Entry 3MGP (X-ray diffraction, 2.44 A resolution); this record covers chains B and J of the 10 polymer chains in the assembly.

# Chain B
Protein: Histone H4
Source organism: Xenopus laevis
UniProt: P62799 (H4_XENLA); residues 1-102 here correspond to UniProt positions 2-103 (UniProt number = residue number + 1)
Chain sequence (102 residues; each row starts with the number of its first residue):
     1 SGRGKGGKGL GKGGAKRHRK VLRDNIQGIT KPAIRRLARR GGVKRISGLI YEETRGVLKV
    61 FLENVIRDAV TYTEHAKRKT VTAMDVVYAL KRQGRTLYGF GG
Unresolved in the structure: 1-23
Swiss-Prot annotation at these positions:
  - DNA-binding region: Lys16 to Lys20
  - modified residue: Ser1 (N-acetylserine), Arg3 (Asymmetric dimethylarginine), Lys5 (N6-(2-hydroxyisobutyryl)lysine), Lys8 (N6-(2-hydroxyisobutyryl)lysine), Lys12 (N6-(2-hydroxyisobutyryl)lysine), Lys16 (N6-(2-hydroxyisobutyryl)lysine), Lys20 (N6,N6,N6-trimethyllysine), Lys31 (N6-(2-hydroxyisobutyryl)lysine), Lys44 (N6-(2-hydroxyisobutyryl)lysine), Ser47 (Phosphoserine), Tyr51 (Phosphotyrosine), Lys59 (N6-(2-hydroxyisobutyryl)lysine), Lys77 (N6-(2-hydroxyisobutyryl)lysine), Lys79 (N6-(2-hydroxyisobutyryl)lysine), Tyr88 (Phosphotyrosine), Lys91 (N6-(2-hydroxyisobutyryl)lysine)
  - cross-link (Glycyl lysine isopeptide (Lys-Gly)): Lys31 (interchain with G-Cter in UFM1), Lys91 (interchain with G-Cter in ubiquitin)

# Chain J
Molecule: 147-nt DNA strand
Sequence (147 nucleotides; numbered -73 to 73; the number before each row is that of its first residue; numbers below 1 keep their minus sign (DA-73 is residue -73)):
   -73 ATCAATATCC ACCTGCAGAT ACTACCAAAA GTGTATTTGG AAACTGCTCC ATCAAAAGGC
   -13 ATGTTCAGCT GGATTCCAGC TGAACATGCC TTTTGATGGA GCAGTTTCCA AATACACTTT
    47 TGGTAGTATC TGCAGGTGGA TATTGAT
Ion coordination: Co2+ site 1 near DG-56 (its only coordinating residue here); Co2+ site 2: DG-35, DG-34; Co2+ site 3 near DG-6 (its only coordinating residue here); Co2+ site 4 near DG-3 (its only coordinating residue here); Co2+ site 5 near DG5 (its only coordinating residue here); Co2+ site 6 near DG24 (its only coordinating residue here); Co2+ site 7 near DG25 (its only coordinating residue here); Co2+ site 8 near DG27 (its only coordinating residue here); Co2+ site 9 near DA29 (its only coordinating residue here); Co2+ site 10 near DG48 (its only coordinating residue here); Co2+ site 11 near DG61 (its only coordinating residue here); Co2+ site 12 near DG71 (its only coordinating residue here)

# Chain B / chain J interface
Contacting residue pairs (11; chain B residue first):
  Arg35(B) with DA9(J), salt bridge to the phosphate
  Arg45(B) with DG8(J), sugar contact; DA9(J), phosphate contact
  Ile46(B) with DG8(J), sugar contact; DA9(J), hydrogen bond to the phosphate
  Ser47(B) with DG8(J), sugar contact
  Gly48(B) with DG8(J), hydrogen bond to the phosphate
  Arg78(B) with DC28(J), phosphate contact
  Lys79(B) with DC28(J), hydrogen bond to the phosphate
  Thr80(B) with DG27(J), phosphate contact; DC28(J), hydrogen bond to the phosphate
Interface residues without a listed pair, chain B (11 interface residues in all): Arg39, Lys44, Lys77
Interface residues without a listed pair, chain J (7 interface residues in all): DT7, DA10, DA29

# In short
11 residues of chain B face 7 of chain J across their interface; the contacts include 4 hydrogen bonds and 1
salt bridge. Polar pairs include Ile46(B)-DA9(J), Gly48(B)-DG8(J) and Lys79(B)-DC28(J). Curated annotation
(UniProt) lists a DNA-binding region on chain B.
Chain B is Histone H4 (Xenopus laevis) and chain J is a 147-nt DNA strand; the structure, Binding of Cobalt
ions to the Nucleosome Core Particle, was determined by X-ray diffraction (same publication as 3MGQ, 3MGR and
3MGS).
